PDB entry 4RRW | X-ray diffraction, 2.57 A resolution | chains A and B

== Chain A (and B) ==
Name: Prostaglandin G/H synthase 2
From: Mus musculus
Notes: EC 1.14.99.1; chain B of this document is another copy of the same molecule, construct and numbering; everything in this record applies to it too
Reference sequence: Q05769 (PGH2_MOUSE); the construct lacks a stretch of the UniProt sequence, so the offset changes along the chain: 33-105 = UniProt 18-90; 106-618 = UniProt 92-604
Chain sequence (587 residues; each row starts with the number of its first residue):
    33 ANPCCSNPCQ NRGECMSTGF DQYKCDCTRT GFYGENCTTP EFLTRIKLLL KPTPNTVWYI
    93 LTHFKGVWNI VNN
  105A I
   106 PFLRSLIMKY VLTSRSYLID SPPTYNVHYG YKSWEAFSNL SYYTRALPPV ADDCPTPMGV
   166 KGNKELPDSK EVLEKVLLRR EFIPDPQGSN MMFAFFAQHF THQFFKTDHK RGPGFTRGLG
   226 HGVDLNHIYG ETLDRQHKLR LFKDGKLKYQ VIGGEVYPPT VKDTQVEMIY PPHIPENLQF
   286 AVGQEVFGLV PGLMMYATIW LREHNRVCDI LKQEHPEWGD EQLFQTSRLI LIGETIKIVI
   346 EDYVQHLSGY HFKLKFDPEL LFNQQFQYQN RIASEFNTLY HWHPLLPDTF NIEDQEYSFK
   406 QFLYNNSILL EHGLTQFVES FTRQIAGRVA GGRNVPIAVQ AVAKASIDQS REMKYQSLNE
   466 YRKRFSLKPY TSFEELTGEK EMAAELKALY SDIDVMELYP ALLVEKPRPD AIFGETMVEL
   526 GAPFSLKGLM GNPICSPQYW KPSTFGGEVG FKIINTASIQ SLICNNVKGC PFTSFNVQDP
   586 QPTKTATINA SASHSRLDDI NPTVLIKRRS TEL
Not modelled in the structure: 584-618
Disulfides: Cys36-Cys47, Cys37-Cys159, Cys41-Cys57, Cys59-Cys69, Cys569-Cys575
Covalent attachments: N-acetylglucosamine (NAG) linked to Asn68, Asn144, Asn410
Residues lining bound ligands: Lumiracoxib (LUR; {2-[(2-chloro-6-fluorophenyl)amino]-5-methylphenyl}acetic acid): Arg120, Phe205, Tyr348, Val349, Leu352, Ser353, Tyr355, Phe381, Leu384, Tyr385, Trp387, Met522, Val523, Gly526, Ala527, Ser530, Leu531
UniProt features mapped onto this chain:
  - active site: His207 (Proton acceptor), Tyr385 (For cyclooxygenase activity)
  - binding site (substrate): Arg120, Tyr355
  - binding site (heme b): His388
  - site: Ser530 (Aspirin-acetylated serine), Asn606 (Not glycosylated)
  - modified residue: Cys540 (S-nitrosocysteine), Ser579 (O-acetylserine)
  - glycosylation (N-linked (GlcNAc...) asparagine): Asn68, Asn144, Asn410, Asn594

== Interface between chain A and chain B ==
Residue-residue contacts (111):
  Arg44(A) with Gln543(B)
  Glu46(A) with Gln543(B); Lys546(B), salt bridge; Ser548(B), hydrogen bond
  Met48(A) with His320(B); Gly551(B); Gly552(B)
  Ser49(A) with His320(B), hydrogen bond (backbone-side chain); Glu322(B), hydrogen bond; Trp323(B), hydrogen bond
  Thr50(A) with Glu322(B)
  Gly51(A) with Glu322(B), hydrogen bond (backbone-side chain)
  Phe52(A) with Pro321(B); Glu322(B)
  Asp58(A) with Lys546(B); Pro547(B); Ser548(B), hydrogen bond
  Thr60(A) with Pro547(B)
  Arg61(A) with Phe367(B); Pro542(B), hydrogen bond (side chain-backbone); Trp545(B), hydrogen bond (side chain-backbone); Lys546(B)
  Asp125(A) with Gln543(B), hydrogen bond
  Pro127(A) with Tyr373(B), hydrophobic; Ser541(B)
  Pro128(A) with Tyr544(B), hydrogen bond (backbone-side chain)
  Thr129(A) with Tyr544(B)
  Tyr134(A) with Glu326(B), hydrogen bond; Gln330(B)
  Tyr136(A) with Glu326(B); Gln327(B); Gln330(B)
  Lys137(A) with Leu334(B); Gln543(B), hydrogen bond (side chain-backbone); Tyr544(B); Lys546(B); Thr549(B), hydrogen bond
  Ser138(A) with Gln330(B); Leu334(B)
  Trp139(A) with Asp229(B); Gln330(B); Arg333(B); Ile337(B), hydrophobic; Asn537(B); Pro538(B), hydrophobic
  Glu140(A) with Leu238(B); Gln330(B)
  Phe142(A) with Pro538(B), hydrophobic; Tyr544(B)
  Asp229(A) with Trp139(B)
  His320(A) with Met48(B); Ser49(B), hydrogen bond (side chain-backbone)
  Pro321(A) with Phe52(B)
  Glu322(A) with Ser49(B), hydrogen bond; Thr50(B); Gly51(B), hydrogen bond (side chain-backbone); Phe52(B)
  Trp323(A) with Ser49(B), hydrogen bond
  Glu326(A) with Tyr134(B), hydrogen bond; Tyr136(B)
  Gln327(A) with Tyr136(B), hydrogen bond (backbone-side chain)
  Gln330(A) with Tyr134(B); Tyr136(B); Ser138(B); Trp139(B); Glu140(B)
  Arg333(A) with Trp139(B)
  Leu334(A) with Lys137(B); Ser138(B); Trp139(B)
  Ile337(A) with Trp139(B), hydrophobic
  Phe367(A) with Arg61(B); Gln370(B), hydrogen bond (backbone-side chain)
  Asn368(A) with Gln370(B)
  Gln369(A) with Gln370(B), hydrogen bond (backbone-side chain)
  Gln370(A) with Phe367(B), hydrogen bond (side chain-backbone); Asn368(B); Gln369(B), hydrogen bond (side chain-backbone)
  Phe371(A) with Gln372(B), hydrogen bond (backbone-side chain)
  Gln372(A) with Phe371(B), hydrogen bond (side chain-backbone); Gln372(B); Tyr373(B), hydrogen bond (side chain-backbone)
  Tyr373(A) with Gln372(B), hydrogen bond (backbone-side chain); Gln374(B), hydrogen bond (backbone-side chain)
  Gln374(A) with Tyr373(B), hydrogen bond (side chain-backbone); Gln374(B)
  Asn537(A) with Trp139(B)
  Pro538(A) with Trp139(B), hydrophobic; Phe142(B), hydrophobic
  Ser541(A) with Pro127(B)
  Pro542(A) with Arg61(B), hydrogen bond (backbone-side chain)
  Gln543(A) with Arg44(B); Glu46(B); Asp125(B), hydrogen bond; Lys137(B), hydrogen bond (backbone-side chain)
  Tyr544(A) with Pro127(B); Pro128(B), hydrogen bond (side chain-backbone); Thr129(B); Lys137(B); Phe142(B)
  Trp545(A) with Arg61(B), hydrogen bond (backbone-side chain)
  Lys546(A) with Glu46(B), salt bridge; Asp58(B); Lys137(B)
  Pro547(A) with Asp58(B); Thr60(B)
  Ser548(A) with Glu46(B), hydrogen bond; Asp58(B), hydrogen bond
  Thr549(A) with Lys137(B), hydrogen bond
  Gly551(A) with Met48(B)
  Gly552(A) with Met48(B)
Also at the interface, not in a pair above, chain A (59 interface residues in all): Leu145, Val228, Leu238, Glu319, Glu364, Leu366
Also at the interface, not in a pair above, chain B (59 interface residues in all): Leu145, Val228, Glu319, Glu364, Leu366

== In short ==
Chain A and chain B each contribute 59 residues to their interface; the contacts include 37 hydrogen bonds and
2 salt bridges. Polar contacts include Glu46(A)-Lys546(B), Glu46(A)-Ser548(B) and Ser49(A)-His320(B). Bound to
chain A: Lumiracoxib. N-acetylglucosamine is covalently linked to Asn68(A), Asn144(A) and Asn410(A).
Chain A and chain B are both Prostaglandin G/H synthase 2 (Mus musculus); the structure, Crystal Structure of
Apo Murine Cyclooxygenase-2, was determined by X-ray diffraction together with 4RRX, 4RRY, 4RRZ and 4RS0 from
the same study.
